7O0V - chains L and M of the 86 polymer chains in the assembly; structure by electron microscopy, 2.50 A resolution.

[Chain L]
Molecule: Photosynthetic reaction center L subunit
From: Gemmatimonas phototrophica
UniProtKB: A0A143BHR2 (A0A143BHR2_9BACT); residues 0-273 here correspond to UniProt positions 1-274 (UniProt number = residue number + 1)
Amino-acid sequence (274 residues; each row starts with the number of its first residue; numbering starts at 0):
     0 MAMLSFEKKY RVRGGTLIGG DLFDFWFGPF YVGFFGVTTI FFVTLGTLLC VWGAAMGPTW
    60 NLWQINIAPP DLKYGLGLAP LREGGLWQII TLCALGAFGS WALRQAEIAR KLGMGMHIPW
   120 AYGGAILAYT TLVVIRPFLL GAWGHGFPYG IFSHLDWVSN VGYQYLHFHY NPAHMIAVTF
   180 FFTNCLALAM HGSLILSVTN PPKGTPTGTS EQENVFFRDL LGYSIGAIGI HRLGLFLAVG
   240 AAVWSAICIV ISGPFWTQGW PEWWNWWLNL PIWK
Not modelled in the structure: 0
Bound ions: Fe ion: H190, H230 (shared with H218(M), E233(M), H265(M) of chain M)
Residues lining bound ligands:
  - 0V9 ((19R,22S)-25-amino-22-hydroxy-22-oxido-16-oxo-17,21,23-trioxa-22lambda~5~-phosphapentacosan-19-yl (9Z)-hexadec-9-enoate): N60, L61, W62, Q63
  - bacteriochlorophyll a (BCL), molecule 1: T46, C49, F97, Y128, L131, F146, I150, F151, H153, L154, W156, V157
  - bacteriochlorophyll a (BCL), molecule 2: F97, Y121, A124, I125, A127, Y128, L131, W156, V157, S158, V160, G161, Y162, F167, H168, H173, A176, V177, F180, F181, A241, S244, A245, C247, I248
  - bacteriochlorophyll a (BCL), molecule 3: V157, Y162, H168, F181
  - bacteriochlorophyll a (BCL), molecule 4: H168, H173, M174, V177, T178, F181, T182, L185
  - bacteriopheophytin a (BPH), molecule 1: F41, V42, G45, T46, C49, I89, C92, A93, A96, F97, W100, Q104, I117, A120, Y121, G123, A124, Y128, F146, P147, Y148, G149, I150, H153, F180, A237, V238, A241
  - bacteriopheophytin a (BPH), molecule 2: F181, C184, L185, A188, M189, L219, L220
  - tetramyristoyl-cardiolipin (CD4; (2R,5R,11R,14R)-5,8,11-trihydroxy-5,11-dioxido-17-oxo-2,14-bis(tetradecanoyloxy)-4,6,10,12,16-pentaoxa-5,11-diphosphatriacont-1-yl tetradecanoate), molecule 1: A1, G27, P28, F29
  - tetramyristoyl-cardiolipin (CD4), molecule 2: F24, F26, G27, F29, V36, I39, F40, V42, T43, T46
  - tetramyristoyl-cardiolipin (CD4), molecule 3: N199, P200, P201
  - menaquinone 8 (MQ8), molecule 1: F26, F29, Y30, V31, G35, T38, I39, V42, T43, W100, R103
  - menaquinone 8 (MQ8), molecule 2: F33, V36, F40, F41, L44, L91, L94, G95, G98, W119, G122, G123, I125, L126, T129
  - menaquinone 8 (MQ8), molecule 3: P270, I271, W272
  - phosphatidylglycerol (PGW; (1R)-2-{[(S)-{[(2S)-2,3-dihydroxypropyl]oxy}(hydroxy)phosphoryl]oxy}-1-[(hexadecanoyloxy)methyl]ethyl (9Z)-octadec-9-enoate): N60, L61, W62, F151
  - V7B ([(2S)-3-[(2R,3R,4R,5S,6R)-6-(hydroxymethyl)-5-[(2R,3R,4S,5S,6R)-6-(hydroxymethyl)-3,4,5-tris(oxidanyl)oxan-2-yl]oxy-3,4-bis(oxidanyl)oxan-2-yl]oxy-2-(12-methyltridecanoyloxy)propyl] 12-methyltridecanoate): T46, L47, C49, V50, A53, P57, T58, W59, N60, L61, I64, I66, Y148, I150

[Chain M]
Molecule: RC-M
From: Gemmatimonas phototrophica
Amino-acid sequence (367 residues; row label = number of the first residue in the row):
     1 MLEYQNLFTR VQVRTVPEPG IPIDESTGTR YGTGTFSYLA GKFGDAQIGP IYLGWAGVLS
    61 LIFGFIAIEI IGLNMWASVG WDPVEFIRQL PWLALEPPPP QYGLRVPPLN QGGWYLMAGF
   121 FLTVSIILWW IRIYRRARAL QMGSHLPWAF ASAIFLYSTF FFQPLLVGSW SEMVPFGIFP
   181 HLDWTSAFSI RYGNLYYNPF HALSIAFLYG SAVLFAMHGA TILAVARMGG EREIEQITDR
   241 GTAAERSMLF WRWCMGFNAT MESIHRWAWW FAVLTTFTGG IGILLTGTVV DNWYLWGVKH
   301 GLVAPYPAQN QLTPEQQDLL RGRYQGTAPD SFPSYVVPQN ATMPDTAAAP IVTDSITTDS
   361 TKTGGTQ
Not modelled in the structure: 1-8, 22-35, 338-367
Glycans and other covalent adducts: alpha-D-mannopyranose (MAN) linked to S331
Bound ions: Fe ion: H218, E233, H265 (shared with H190(L), H230(L) of chain L)
Residues lining bound ligands:
  - 0V9 ((19R,22S)-25-amino-22-hydroxy-22-oxido-16-oxo-17,21,23-trioxa-22lambda~5~-phosphapentacosan-19-yl (9Z)-hexadec-9-enoate), molecule 1: L104, F120, V124, I127, F155, F161, F162, L165, L166, G168, L284
  - 0V9, molecule 2: F200, F277, I281, L285, V289
  - bacteriochlorophyll a (BCL), molecule 1: I68, I71, L122, I126, F150, A153, I154, L156, Y157, F160, F176, W184, T185, S186, F188, S189, N194, L195, Y196, H201, S204, I205, L208, Y209, T275, T276, G279, G280, G282, I283
  - bacteriochlorophyll a (BCL), molecule 2: I68, Y157, F160, V174, I178, H181, L182, W184, T185
  - bacteriochlorophyll a (BCL), molecule 3: T185, Y196, Y209
  - bacteriochlorophyll a (BCL), molecule 4: Y196, A202, I205, A206, Y209, G210, V213, F271
  - bacteriopheophytin a (BPH), molecule 1: V58, S60, L61, I62, G64, F65, S125, I126, W129, I133, L146, A149, F150, A153, A272, V273, T276
  - bacteriopheophytin a (BPH), molecule 2: Y209, A212, V213, A216, M217, W251, C254, M255
  - tetramyristoyl-cardiolipin (CD4; (2R,5R,11R,14R)-5,8,11-trihydroxy-5,11-dioxido-17-oxo-2,14-bis(tetradecanoyloxy)-4,6,10,12,16-pentaoxa-5,11-diphosphatriacont-1-yl tetradecanoate), molecule 1: W55, F63, F120, V124, I127, L128, W130, I131, Y134, R135
  - tetramyristoyl-cardiolipin (CD4), molecule 2: R138, M142, G143, S144, H145, W148, A151, S152, F155, R266, W269, W270, V273, F277
  - tetramyristoyl-cardiolipin (CD4), molecule 3: R252, M255, G256, F257, W267, F271
  - spirilloxanthin (CRT): I68, E69, I71, G72, L73, M75, W76, F86, Y115, L116, G119, F120, T123, Y157, F160, F161, W170, M173, V174, P175, F176, G177, I178, H181
  - alpha-D-mannopyranose / alpha-L-rhamnopyranose / V75: T327, A328, P329, D330, P333, Y335
  - menaquinone 8 (MQ8), molecule 1: P83, V84, I87
  - menaquinone 8 (MQ8), molecule 2: V213, L214, M217, H218, T221, A244, S247, M248, W251, M255, F257, N258, A259, T260, M261, I264, W267, F271
  - phosphatidylglycerol (PGW; (1R)-2-{[(S)-{[(2S)-2,3-dihydroxypropyl]oxy}(hydroxy)phosphoryl]oxy}-1-[(hexadecanoyloxy)methyl]ethyl (9Z)-octadec-9-enoate): P199, L203, A206, W296, H300, G301, L302

[How chain L and chain M interact]
Residue-residue contacts - 175 pairs, chain L then chain M:
  L3(L) - L249(M)  hydrophobic
  L3(L) - R252(M)
  F5(L) - E245(M)
  F5(L) - M248(M)  hydrophobic
  F5(L) - L249(M)  hydrophobic
  E6(L) - L249(M)
  E6(L) - W253(M)  hydrogen bond
  Y9(L) - T242(M)  hydrogen bond
  Y9(L) - E245(M)  hydrogen bond
  Y9(L) - R246(M)
  Y9(L) - L249(M)  hydrophobic
  Y9(L) - W253(M)
  R10(L) - W253(M)
  W25(L) - W253(M)
  P28(L) - R252(M)
  P28(L) - W253(M)
  P28(L) - G256(M)
  F29(L) - W253(M)
  F29(L) - C254(M)
  F29(L) - M255(M)
  F29(L) - G256(M)
  Y30(L) - W253(M)  hydrogen bond (backbone-backbone)
  P57(L) - P305(M)  hydrophobic
  N60(L) - G301(M)  hydrogen bond (side chain-backbone)
  W62(L) - G301(M)
  W62(L) - L302(M)
  Q63(L) - G301(M)  hydrogen bond (side chain-backbone)
  Q63(L) - V303(M)
  Q63(L) - A304(M)
  Q63(L) - P305(M)
  N65(L) - Y306(M)
  W100(L) - C254(M)
  R103(L) - W253(M)  hydrogen bond (side chain-backbone)
  R103(L) - C254(M)  hydrogen bond (side chain-backbone)
  Q104(L) - F250(M)
  Q104(L) - W251(M)
  Q104(L) - C254(M)  hydrogen bond
  I107(L) - F250(M)  hydrophobic
  I107(L) - W253(M)
  I107(L) - C254(M)  hydrophobic
  A108(L) - F250(M)
  K110(L) - W253(M)
  L111(L) - R246(M)  hydrogen bond (backbone-side chain)
  L111(L) - F250(M)
  L111(L) - W253(M)  hydrophobic
  G112(L) - R227(M)  hydrogen bond (backbone-side chain)
  G112(L) - M228(M)
  M113(L) - A224(M)
  M113(L) - V225(M)  hydrophobic
  M113(L) - R227(M)
  M113(L) - R246(M)
  M113(L) - F250(M)  hydrophobic
  G114(L) - A224(M)  hydrogen bond (backbone-backbone)
  G114(L) - R227(M)
  H116(L) - A220(M)
  H116(L) - L223(M)
  H116(L) - A224(M)
  I117(L) - A220(M)
  I117(L) - T221(M)
  I117(L) - F250(M)  hydrophobic
  I117(L) - W251(M)  hydrophobic
  A120(L) - A220(M)  hydrophobic
  F151(L) - Y196(M)
  F151(L) - Y197(M)  hydrophobic
  F151(L) - L302(M)  hydrophobic
  S152(L) - Y306(M)
  L154(L) - Y196(M)
  D155(L) - Y197(M)  hydrogen bond
  D155(L) - Y306(M)  hydrogen bond
  V157(L) - Y196(M)
  S158(L) - Y196(M)
  Y162(L) - I190(M)
  H166(L) - D183(M)  salt bridge
  H166(L) - S186(M)
  H168(L) - L182(M)  hydrogen bond (side chain-backbone)
  H168(L) - T185(M)
  H168(L) - S186(M)  hydrogen bond
  Y169(L) - F179(M)
  Y169(L) - D183(M)  hydrogen bond
  M174(L) - F179(M)  hydrophobic
  F180(L) - L208(M)
  F180(L) - A212(M)  hydrophobic
  N183(L) - S211(M)  hydrogen bond (side chain-backbone)
  N183(L) - A212(M)
  N183(L) - F215(M)
  C184(L) - S211(M)
  C184(L) - A272(M)
  C184(L) - T275(M)
  A186(L) - F215(M)
  L187(L) - S211(M)
  L187(L) - F215(M)  hydrophobic
  L187(L) - A268(M)  hydrophobic
  A188(L) - A272(M)  hydrophobic
  M189(L) - L146(M)  hydrophobic
  H190(L) - H218(M)
  H190(L) - E233(M)  salt bridge
  H190(L) - H265(M)  hydrogen bond
  G191(L) - H265(M)
  S192(L) - H145(M)
  S192(L) - L146(M)
  S192(L) - A149(M)
  S192(L) - W269(M)  hydrogen bond
  L193(L) - M142(M)  hydrophobic
  I194(L) - E233(M)
  I194(L) - I237(M)  hydrophobic
  I194(L) - H265(M)
  L195(L) - H145(M)
  L195(L) - H265(M)
  L195(L) - R266(M)
  L195(L) - W269(M)  hydrophobic
  S196(L) - M142(M)
  S196(L) - G143(M)  hydrogen bond (backbone-backbone)
  S196(L) - H145(M)
  V197(L) - M142(M)  hydrophobic
  V197(L) - I234(M)  hydrophobic
  T198(L) - I237(M)
  N199(L) - G143(M)
  N199(L) - H145(M)
  N199(L) - E262(M)  hydrogen bond
  N199(L) - R266(M)  hydrogen bond
  P200(L) - Q141(M)
  P200(L) - G143(M)
  P201(L) - R138(M)
  P201(L) - Q141(M)
  P201(L) - M142(M)
  P201(L) - G143(M)
  T204(L) - Q141(M)
  T208(L) - I234(M)
  S209(L) - I234(M)
  Q211(L) - L140(M)  hydrogen bond (side chain-backbone)
  E212(L) - I234(M)
  N213(L) - Y38(M)  hydrogen bond
  V214(L) - Y38(M)
  V214(L) - F43(M)  hydrophobic
  V214(L) - I48(M)  hydrophobic
  V214(L) - R136(M)
  V214(L) - L140(M)  hydrophobic
  F215(L) - I133(M)
  F215(L) - R136(M)
  F215(L) - A137(M)  hydrophobic
  F215(L) - L140(M)  hydrophobic
  F215(L) - M142(M)  hydrophobic
  F215(L) - L146(M)  hydrophobic
  R217(L) - Y38(M)
  R217(L) - G49(M)  hydrogen bond (side chain-backbone)
  D218(L) - P50(M)
  D218(L) - I51(M)
  D218(L) - Y52(M)  hydrogen bond (side chain-backbone)
  D218(L) - R132(M)  hydrogen bond (backbone-side chain)
  D218(L) - R136(M)  salt bridge
  L219(L) - L146(M)  hydrophobic
  G221(L) - I51(M)
  A226(L) - E231(M)
  I227(L) - L223(M)  hydrophobic
  I229(L) - F215(M)
  H230(L) - H218(M)  hydrogen bond
  H230(L) - G219(M)
  H230(L) - I222(M)
  H230(L) - E233(M)  salt bridge
  R231(L) - L223(M)
  G233(L) - F215(M)
  L234(L) - A216(M)
  L234(L) - L223(M)  hydrophobic
  A237(L) - A212(M)
  A237(L) - A216(M)
  W263(L) - W92(M)  hydrophobic
  W263(L) - F179(M)
  W266(L) - I87(M)
  W266(L) - R88(M)  hydrogen bond (side chain-backbone)
  W266(L) - W92(M)
  L267(L) - R88(M)  hydrogen bond (backbone-side chain)
  L267(L) - W92(M)  hydrophobic
  W272(L) - V84(M)  hydrophobic
  W272(L) - I87(M)  hydrophobic
  W272(L) - R88(M)
Other interface residues (no listed pair), chain L (87 interface residues in all): F181, T206, G207, E210, S223, V238
Other interface residues (no listed pair), chain M (83 interface residues in all): F36, Y209, L214, M217, A226, T238, R240, N258

[Overview]
87 residues of chain L face 83 of chain M across their interface, with 31 hydrogen bonds and 4 salt bridges.
Polar pairs include H166(L)-D183(M), H190(L)-E233(M) and D218(L)-R136(M).
Chain L is Photosynthetic reaction center L subunit and chain M is RC-M, both from Gemmatimonas phototrophica;
the structure, Cryo-EM structure (model_2a) of the RC-dLH complex from Gemmatimonas phototrophica at 2.5 A,
was determined by electron microscopy together with 7O0U, 7O0W and 7O0X from the same study.
